PDB entry 8KFW | X-ray diffraction, 2.30 A resolution | chains B and C of the 5 polymer chains in the assembly

== Chain B ==
Protein: Holliday junction resolvase MOC1, chloroplastic
Source organism: Zea mays
UniProtKB: B4FCI7 (B4FCI7_MAIZE); residue numbers follow UniProt; this construct covers 109-271
Chain sequence (163 residues; numbered 109 to 271; the number before each row is that of its first residue):
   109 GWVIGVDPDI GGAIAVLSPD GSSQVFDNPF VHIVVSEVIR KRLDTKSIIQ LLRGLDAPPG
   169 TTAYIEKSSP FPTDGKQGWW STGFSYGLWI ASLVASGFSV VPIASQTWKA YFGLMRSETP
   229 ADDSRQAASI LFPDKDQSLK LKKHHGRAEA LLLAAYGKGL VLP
Sequence notes: engineered mutation Ala-229 (Lys in B4FCI7)
Metal / ion sites: Mn2+ site 1: Asp-115, Asp-117, Glu-257 (shared with DC26(C) of chain C); Mn2+ site 2: Asp-115, Glu-174 (shared with DC25(C), DC26(C) of chain C); Mn2+ site 3 near His-253 (its only coordinating residue here)
Reported in the primary citation:
  - catalytic residues: His-253
  - mutagenesis - D115N, H253A, H253D: decreased catalytic activity
  - mutagenesis - H253K: abolished catalytic activity on HJ

== Chain C ==
Molecule: 33-nt DNA strand
Sequence (33 nucleotides; row label = number of the first residue in the row):
     1 CAATCGTGGG AGACCTTTGG TCTCCCTGCA GAT
Not modelled in the structure: 15-17
Metal / ion sites: Mn2+ site 1: DC25, DC26 (shared with Asp-115(B), Glu-174(B) of chain B); Mn2+ site 2: DC26 (shared with Asp-115(B), Asp-117(B), Glu-257(B) of chain B)

== Chain B / chain C interface ==
Contacting residue pairs (39):
  Asp-115(B) / DC26(C)  phosphate contact
  Asp-117(B) / DC26(C)  phosphate contact
  Asp-117(B) / DT27(C)  phosphate contact
  Ile-118(B) / DT27(C)  hydrogen bond to the phosphate
  Val-146(B) / DC29(C)  phosphate contact
  Arg-148(B) / DG28(C)  salt bridge to the phosphate
  Arg-148(B) / DC29(C)  salt bridge to the phosphate
  Glu-174(B) / DC25(C)  phosphate contact
  Glu-174(B) / DC26(C)  phosphate contact
  Lys-175(B) / DG12(C)  phosphate contact
  Lys-175(B) / DA13(C)  salt bridge to the phosphate
  Ser-177(B) / DG10(C)  hydrogen bond to the base
  Ser-177(B) / DC25(C)  base contact
  Pro-178(B) / DG10(C)  base contact
  Pro-178(B) / DC25(C)  base contact
  Phe-179(B) / DC24(C)  base contact
  Phe-179(B) / DC25(C)  stacking on the base
  Pro-180(B) / DG10(C)  base contact
  Asp-182(B) / DC25(C)  hydrogen bond to the base
  Asp-182(B) / DC26(C)  base contact
  Gln-185(B) / DG28(C)  sugar contact
  Gly-186(B) / DT27(C)  sugar contact
  Trp-187(B) / DG10(C)  sugar contact
  Ser-189(B) / DT27(C)  hydrogen bond to the phosphate
  Ser-189(B) / DG28(C)  phosphate contact
  Ala-212(B) / DG12(C)  phosphate contact
  Ala-212(B) / DA13(C)  sugar contact
  Ser-213(B) / DC24(C)  sugar contact
  Ser-213(B) / DC25(C)  sugar contact
  Gln-214(B) / DT23(C)  hydrogen bond to the base
  Gln-214(B) / DC24(C)  hydrogen bond to the base
  Thr-215(B) / DA13(C)  sugar contact
  Lys-217(B) / DC24(C)  phosphate contact
  Lys-217(B) / DC25(C)  salt bridge to the phosphate
  Met-223(B) / DT23(C)  phosphate contact
  Met-223(B) / DC24(C)  phosphate contact
  Arg-224(B) / DT23(C)  phosphate contact
  Arg-224(B) / DC24(C)  salt bridge to the phosphate
  Glu-257(B) / DC26(C)  phosphate contact
Interface residues without a listed pair, chain B (27 interface residues in all): Ile-147, Lys-149, Thr-190
Interface residues without a listed pair, chain C (11 interface residues in all): DA11

== Summary ==
The interface between chain B and chain C involves 27 residues on one side and 11 on the other, with 6
hydrogen bonds, 5 salt bridges and 1 aromatic stacking contact. Polar contacts include Ser-177(B)/DG10(C),
Asp-182(B)/DC25(C) and Gln-214(B)/DT23(C). The paper reports the catalytic residue His-253(B); D115N, H253A
and H253D of chain B reduce catalytic activity.
Chain B is Holliday junction resolvase MOC1, chloroplastic (Zea mays) and chain C is a 33-nt DNA strand; the
structure, Crystal structure of ZmMOC1 K229A in complex with a nicked Holliday junction soaked in Mn2+ for
..., was determined by X-ray diffraction, deposited together with 8KFR, 8KFS, 8KFT, 8KFU and 8KFV.
